Entry 4CKN (X-ray diffraction, 2.90 A resolution); this record covers chains A and B.

== Chain A (and B) ==
Molecule: Sas-6
From: Leishmania major
Notes: fragment: n-terminal domain and parts of the coiled coil domain, residues 97-320; chain B of this document is another copy of the same molecule, construct and numbering; everything in this record applies to it too
UniProt: E9AFQ5 (E9AFQ5_LEIMA); residues 97-320 here = UniProt positions 97-320
Sequence (226 residues; each row starts with the number of its first residue):
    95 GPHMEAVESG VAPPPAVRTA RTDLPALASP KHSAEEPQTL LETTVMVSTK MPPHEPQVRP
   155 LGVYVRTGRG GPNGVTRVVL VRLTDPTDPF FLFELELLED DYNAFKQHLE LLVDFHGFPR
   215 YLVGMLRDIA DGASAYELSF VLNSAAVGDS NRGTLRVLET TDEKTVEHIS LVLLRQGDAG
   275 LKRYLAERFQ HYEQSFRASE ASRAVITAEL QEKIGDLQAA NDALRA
Unresolved in the structure: 95-130, 238-243, 315-320 (chain B: 95-129, 239-243, 315-320)
Differences from the reference sequence: expression tag (95-96); engineered mutation Glu257 (Phe in E9AFQ5)
Reported in the primary citation:
  - conformationally variable residues (side-chain flip): Tyr215, Glu257

== How chain A and chain B interact ==
Pairs across the interface (50):
  Pro183(A) - Ala280(B)  hydrophobic
  Pro183(A) - Gln284(B)
  Phe184(A) - Lys276(B)
  Phe184(A) - Arg277(B)
  Asp272(A) - Asp272(B)
  Asp272(A) - Lys276(B)  salt bridge
  Leu275(A) - Lys276(B)
  Lys276(A) - Phe184(B)
  Lys276(A) - Asp272(B)  salt bridge
  Lys276(A) - Leu275(B)
  Lys276(A) - Lys276(B)
  Leu279(A) - Lys276(B)
  Leu279(A) - Leu279(B)  hydrophobic
  Ala280(A) - Phe184(B)  hydrophobic
  Arg282(A) - Phe283(B)
  Phe283(A) - Leu279(B)  hydrophobic
  Phe283(A) - Arg282(B)
  Phe283(A) - Phe283(B)  hydrophobic
  Phe283(A) - Tyr286(B)  hydrophobic
  Gln284(A) - Pro183(B)
  Tyr286(A) - Phe283(B)  hydrophobic
  Tyr286(A) - Tyr286(B)
  Tyr286(A) - Glu287(B)  hydrogen bond
  Tyr286(A) - Arg291(B)
  Glu287(A) - Tyr286(B)  hydrogen bond
  Ser289(A) - Phe290(B)
  Phe290(A) - Tyr286(B)  hydrophobic
  Phe290(A) - Ser289(B)
  Phe290(A) - Phe290(B)
  Arg291(A) - Tyr286(B)
  Ser293(A) - Ser293(B)  hydrogen bond
  Ser293(A) - Glu294(B)  hydrogen bond
  Ser293(A) - Arg297(B)
  Glu294(A) - Ser293(B)  hydrogen bond
  Ser296(A) - Arg297(B)
  Arg297(A) - Ser296(B)  hydrogen bond
  Arg297(A) - Arg297(B)
  Arg297(A) - Ile300(B)
  Ile300(A) - Arg297(B)
  Ile300(A) - Thr301(B)
  Leu304(A) - Thr301(B)
  Leu304(A) - Leu304(B)  hydrophobic
  Leu304(A) - Ile308(B)
  Gln305(A) - Leu304(B)
  Lys307(A) - Ile308(B)
  Lys307(A) - Gln312(B)
  Ile308(A) - Lys307(B)
  Ile308(A) - Ile308(B)  hydrophobic
  Leu311(A) - Leu311(B)  hydrophobic
  Leu311(A) - Gln312(B)
Also at the interface, not in a pair above, chain A (28 interface residues in all): Pro180, Arg277, Thr301
Also at the interface, not in a pair above, chain B (28 interface residues in all): Gln305

== Summary ==
Chain A and chain B each contribute 28 residues to their interface; the contacts include 6 hydrogen bonds and
2 salt bridges. Polar contacts include Asp272(A)-Lys276(B), Tyr286(A)-Glu287(B) and Ser293(A)-Ser293(B). From
the paper: conformational variability at Tyr215(A) and Glu257(A).
Both chains are Sas-6 (Leishmania major). Entry 4CKN (Structure of an N-terminal fragment of Leishmania SAS-6
containing parts of its coiled coil domain, F257E ...) was determined by X-ray diffraction together with 4CKM
and 4CKP from the same study.
